9BNK - chains G and F of the 8 polymer chains in the assembly; structure by electron microscopy, 3.10 A resolution.

== Chain G ==
Molecule: Human immunodeficiency virus 1 envelope glycoprotein Gp120
Organism: Human immunodeficiency virus 1
UniProt: Q2N0S6 (Q2N0S6_9HIV1); the construct lacks a stretch of the UniProt sequence and is renumbered around it, so the offset changes along the chain: 32-141 = UniProt 31-140; 150-185 = UniProt 141-176; 189-309 = UniProt 188-308; 312-321 = UniProt 309-318; 2 more segments
Chain sequence (473 residues; each row starts with the number of its first residue; note: 14 numbers in that range are skipped by the numbering (no residue carries them; nothing is unmodelled there); a row labelled like 185A-185K holds insertion residues (185A, then the next letters in order)):
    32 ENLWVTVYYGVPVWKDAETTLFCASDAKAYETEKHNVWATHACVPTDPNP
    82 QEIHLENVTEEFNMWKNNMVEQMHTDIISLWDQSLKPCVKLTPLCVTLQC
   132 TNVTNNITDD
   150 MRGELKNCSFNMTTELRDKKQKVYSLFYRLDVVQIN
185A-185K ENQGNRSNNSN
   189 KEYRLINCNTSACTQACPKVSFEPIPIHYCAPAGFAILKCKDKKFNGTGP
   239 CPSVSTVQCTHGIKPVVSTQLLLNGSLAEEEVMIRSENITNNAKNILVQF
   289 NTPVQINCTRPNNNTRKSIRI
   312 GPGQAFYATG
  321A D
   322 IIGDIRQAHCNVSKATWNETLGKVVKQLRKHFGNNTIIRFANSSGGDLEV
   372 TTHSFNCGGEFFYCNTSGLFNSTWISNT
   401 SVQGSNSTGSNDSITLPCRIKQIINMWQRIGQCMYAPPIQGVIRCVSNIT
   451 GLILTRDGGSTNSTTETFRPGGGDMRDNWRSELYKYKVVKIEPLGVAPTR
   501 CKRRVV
Unresolved in the structure: 60-64, 185A-185K, 401-411
Disulfide bonds: Cys54-Cys74, Cys119-Cys205, Cys126-Cys196, Cys131-Cys157, Cys201-Cys433, Cys218-Cys247, Cys228-Cys239, Cys296-Cys331, Cys378-Cys445, Cys385-Cys418
Glycans and other covalent adducts: N-acetylglucosamine (NAG) linked to Asn88, Asn133, Asn160, Asn197, Asn234, Asn262, Asn276, Asn295, Asn301, Asn332, Asn339, Asn355, Asn363, Asn386, Asn392, Asn448; glycan linked to Asn156
Construct notes: conflict Cys201 (Ile200 in Q2N0S6), Asn332 (Thr330 in Q2N0S6), Cys433 (Ala430 in Q2N0S6), Cys501 (Ala498 in Q2N0S6)
Reported in the primary citation:
  - post-translational modification sites: Asn160

== Chain F ==
Molecule: Human immunodeficiency virus 1 envelope glycoprotein Gp120
Organism: Human immunodeficiency virus 1
UniProt: Q2N0S6 (Q2N0S6_9HIV1); the construct lacks a stretch of the UniProt sequence and is renumbered around it, so the offset changes along the chain: 32-141 = UniProt 31-140; 150-187 = UniProt 141-178; 188-309 = UniProt 187-308; 312-321 = UniProt 309-318; 2 more segments
Chain sequence (473 residues; row label = number of the first residue in the row; note: 11 numbers in that range are skipped by the numbering (no residue carries them; nothing is unmodelled there); a row labelled like 187A-187H holds insertion residues (187A, then the next letters in order)):
    32 ENLWVTVYYGVPVWKDAETTLFCASDAKAYETEKHNVWATHACVPTDPNP
    82 QEIHLENVTEEFNMWKNNMVEQMHTDIISLWDQSLKPCVKLTPLCVTLQC
   132 TNVTNNITDD
   150 MRGELKNCSFNMTTELRDKKQKVYSLFYRLDVVQINEN
187A-187H QGNRSNNS
   188 NKEYRLINCNTSACTQACPKVSFEPIPIHYCAPAGFAILKCKDKKFNGTG
   238 PCPSVSTVQCTHGIKPVVSTQLLLNGSLAEEEVMIRSENITNNAKNILVQ
   288 FNTPVQINCTRPNNNTRKSIRI
   312 GPGQAFYATG
  321A D
   322 IIGDIRQAHCNVSKATWNETLGKVVKQLRKHFGNNTIIRFANSSGGDLEV
   372 TTHSFNCGGEFFYCNTSGLFNSTWISN
   400 TSVQGSNSTGSNDSITLPCRIKQIINMWQRIGQCMYAPPIQGVIRCVSNI
   450 TGLILTRDGGSTNSTTETFRPGGGDMRDNWRSELYKYKVVKIEPLGVAPT
   500 RCKRRVV
Unresolved in the structure: 59-65, 400-410
Disulfide bonds: Cys54-Cys74, Cys119-Cys205, Cys126-Cys196, Cys131-Cys157, Cys201-Cys433, Cys218-Cys247, Cys228-Cys239, Cys296-Cys331, Cys378-Cys445, Cys385-Cys418
Glycans and other covalent adducts: N-acetylglucosamine (NAG) linked to Asn88, Asn133, Asn156, Asn197, Asn234, Asn262, Asn276, Asn295, Asn301, Asn332, Asn339, Asn355, Asn363, Asn386, Asn392, Asn448; glycan linked to Asn160
Construct notes: conflict Cys201 (Ile200 in Q2N0S6), Asn332 (Thr330 in Q2N0S6), Cys433 (Ala430 in Q2N0S6), Cys501 (Ala498 in Q2N0S6)
Reported in the primary citation:
  - post-translational modification sites: Asn160

== How chain G and chain F interact ==
Contacting residue pairs (20; chain G residue first):
  Glu164(G) - Cys126(F)
  Glu164(G) - Cys196(F)
  Glu164(G) - Asn197(F)
  Leu165(G) - Cys126(F)
  Leu165(G) - Thr128(F)
  Leu165(G) - Ile184(F)  hydrophobic
  Arg166(G) - Pro124(F)  hydrogen bond (side chain-backbone)
  Arg166(G) - Cys126(F)  hydrogen bond (backbone-backbone)
  Arg166(G) - Val127(F)
  Arg166(G) - Asn160(F)
  Arg166(G) - Met161(F)
  Arg166(G) - Thr162(F)
  Asp167(G) - Val127(F)
  Asp167(G) - Thr128(F)  hydrogen bond (side chain-backbone)
  Arg308(G) - Asn197(F)
  Pro313(G) - Cys196(F)
  Pro313(G) - Ala200(F)  hydrogen bond (backbone-backbone)
  Gly314(G) - Thr198(F)
  Gly314(G) - Ser199(F)
  Arg504(G) - Val506(F)  hydrogen bond (side chain-backbone)
Also at the interface, not in a pair above, chain F (16 interface residues in all): Thr123, Arg192

== Overview ==
The interface between chain G and chain F involves 8 residues on one side and 16 on the other, with 5 hydrogen
bonds. Polar pairs include Arg166(G)-Pro124(F), Asp167(G)-Thr128(F) and Arg504(G)-Val506(F). Covalently linked
N-acetylglucosamine: at Asn88(G), Asn133(G), Asn160(G), Asn197(G), Asn234(G) and Asn262(G) and 10 more. From
the paper: modification sites Asn160(G) and Asn160(F).
Both chains are Human immunodeficiency virus 1 envelope glycoprotein Gp120 (Human immunodeficiency virus 1).
Entry 9BNK (Cryo-EM structure of rhesus antibody V031-a.01 in complex with HIV-1 Env BG505 DS-SOSIP) was
determined by electron microscopy (same publication as 9BNM, 9BNP, 9BTH, 9BTI, 9BTJ, 9BTL and 9BTV).
